9K2C - chains F and J of the 14 polymer chains in the assembly; structure by X-ray diffraction, 1.98 A resolution.

# Chain F (and J)
Protein: ATP-dependent Clp protease proteolytic subunit
From: Staphylococcus aureus subsp. aureus Mu3
Notes: EC 3.4.21.92; chain J of this document is another copy of the same molecule, construct and numbering; everything in this record applies to it too
Reference sequence: A7WZR9 (CLPP_STAA1); numbering as in UniProt (aligned over 1-195)
Sequence (203 residues; numbered 1 to 203; the number before each row is that of its first residue):
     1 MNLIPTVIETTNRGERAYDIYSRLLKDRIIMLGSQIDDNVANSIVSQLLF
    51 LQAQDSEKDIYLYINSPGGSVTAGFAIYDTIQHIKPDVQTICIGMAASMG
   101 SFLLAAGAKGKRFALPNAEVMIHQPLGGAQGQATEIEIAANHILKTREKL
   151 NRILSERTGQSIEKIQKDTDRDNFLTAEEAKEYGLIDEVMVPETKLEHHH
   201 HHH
Unresolved in the structure: 1-3, 9-17, 193-203 (chain J: 1-3, 9-17, 193-196)
Construct notes: expression tag (196-203)
Ion coordination: Mg2+: Ile81, Pro86
Residues lining bound ligands:
  - A1EEF ((6S,9AS)-6-(1H-imidazol-5-ylmethyl)-8-(naphthalen-1-ylmethyl)-4,7-bis(oxidanylidene)-N-(phenylmethyl)-3,6,9,9A-tetrahydro-2H-pyrazino[1,2-a]pyrimidine-1-carboxamide), molecule 1: Arg23, Leu24, Asp27, Ile29, Met31, Tyr61, Tyr63, Ile91, Ile93, Leu115, Met190
  - A1EEF, molecule 2: Val45, Leu49, Phe50, Gln52, Ala53, Thr80, His83
UniProt features mapped onto this chain:
  - active site: Ser98 (Nucleophile), His123

# How chain F and chain J interact
Pairs across the interface - 37 pairs, chain F then chain J:
  Gln124(F) with Gln132(J); Ala133(J); Thr134(J), hydrogen bond
  Pro125(F) with Gln132(J); Ala133(J), hydrogen bond (backbone-backbone)
  Leu126(F) with Gly131(J); Gln132(J)
  Gly127(F) with Gln130(J); Gly131(J), hydrogen bond (backbone-backbone); Ile136(J)
  Gly128(F) with Ala129(J); Gln130(J)
  Ala129(F) with Gly128(J); Ala129(J), hydrogen bond (backbone-backbone)
  Gln130(F) with Gly127(J); Gly128(J)
  Gly131(F) with Leu126(J); Gly127(J), hydrogen bond (backbone-backbone)
  Gln132(F) with Gln124(J); Pro125(J); Leu126(J); Asp170(J), hydrogen bond (side chain-backbone)
  Ala133(F) with Gln124(J); Pro125(J), hydrogen bond (backbone-backbone); Ile143(J), hydrophobic
  Thr134(F) with Gln124(J), hydrogen bond; Arg147(J)
  Ile136(F) with Gly127(J); Gly128(J); Ala140(J), hydrophobic; Ile143(J), hydrophobic
  Glu137(F) with Leu144(J)
  Ala140(F) with Ile136(J), hydrophobic; Ala140(J), hydrophobic
  Leu144(F) with Glu137(J)
  Arg147(F) with Thr134(J)
  Asp170(F) with Gln132(J), hydrogen bond (backbone-side chain)
Interface residues without a listed pair, chain F (19 interface residues in all): Ile143, Arg171
Interface residues without a listed pair, chain J (19 interface residues in all): Arg171

# Summary
Chain F and chain J each contribute 19 residues to their interface, with 9 hydrogen bonds. Among the polar
pairs are Gln124(F)-Thr134(J), Gln132(F)-Asp170(J) and Pro125(F)-Ala133(J). Bound to chain F: compound A1EEF.
From UniProt: active-site residues Ser98(F) and His123(F) on chain F.
Both chains are ATP-dependent Clp protease proteolytic subunit (Staphylococcus aureus subsp. aureus Mu3).
Entry 9K2C (Structure of ClpP from Staphylococcus aureus in complex with ZY1) was determined by X-ray
diffraction (same publication as 9K2A, 9K2B, 9K2D and 9K2K).
